PDB entry 6JNX | electron microscopy, 4.08 A resolution (low resolution: residue-level contacts below are approximate; hydrogen-bond / salt-bridge calls are withheld) | chains T and P of the 11 polymer chains in the assembly

Chain T:
Molecule: 63-nt DNA strand
Sequence (63 nucleotides; numbered -3 to 59; the number before each row is that of its first residue; numbers below 1 keep their minus sign (DT-3 is residue -3)):
    -3 TTGCAACTTA AGACTCACTA ACCCCACCTT ATGCGAATAG TGTTGCTCAT TTGCTCAATG
    57 ATG

Chain P:
Name: Antiterminator Q protein
Organism: Enterobacteria phage SfI
Reference sequence: M1FPN0 (M1FPN0_9CAUD); residues 1-162 here = UniProt positions 1-162
Sequence (162 residues; numbered 1 to 162; the number before each row is that of its first residue):
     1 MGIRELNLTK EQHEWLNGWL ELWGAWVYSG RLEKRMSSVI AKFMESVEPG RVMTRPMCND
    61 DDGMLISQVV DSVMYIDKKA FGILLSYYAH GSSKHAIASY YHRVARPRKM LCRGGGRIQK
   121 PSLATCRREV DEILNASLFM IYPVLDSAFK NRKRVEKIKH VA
Not modelled in the structure: 1-6, 154-162
From the paper describing this entry:
  - binding site for the 63-nt DNA strand: Arg113, Ala124, Thr125, Arg127, Arg128

Chain T / chain P interface:
Pairs across the interface - 13 pairs, chain T then chain P:
  DT47(T) - Ser93(P)
  DT47(T) - His95(P)
  DT48(T) - Ser93(P)
  DT48(T) - Lys94(P)
  DT48(T) - His95(P)
  DT48(T) - Arg127(P)
  DG49(T) - Arg127(P)
  DA53(T) - Arg113(P)
  DA54(T) - Arg113(P)
  DT55(T) - Arg113(P)
  DT55(T) - Gly114(P)
  DG56(T) - Arg113(P)
  DG56(T) - Gly114(P)
Also at the interface, not in a pair above, chain T (8 interface residues in all): DC50
Also at the interface, not in a pair above, chain P (7 interface residues in all): Ala96

In short:
The interface between chain T and chain P involves 8 residues on one side and 7 on the other. The paper
reports a binding site for the 63-nt DNA strand at Arg113(P), Ala124(P) and Thr125(P) among others.
Here chain T is a 63-nt DNA strand and chain P is Antiterminator Q protein (Enterobacteria phage SfI). Entry
6JNX (Cryo-EM structure of a Q-engaged arrested complex) was determined by electron microscopy together with
6JNY from the same study.
